6RDQ - chains U and X of the 31 polymer chains in the assembly; structure by electron microscopy, 4.00 A resolution.

# Chain U
Molecule: ATP synthase subunit alpha
From: Polytomella sp. Pringsheim 198.80
Reference sequence: A0ZW40 (A0ZW40_9CHLO); numbering as in UniProt (aligned over 1-562)
Chain sequence (562 residues; numbered 1 to 562; the number before each row is that of its first residue):
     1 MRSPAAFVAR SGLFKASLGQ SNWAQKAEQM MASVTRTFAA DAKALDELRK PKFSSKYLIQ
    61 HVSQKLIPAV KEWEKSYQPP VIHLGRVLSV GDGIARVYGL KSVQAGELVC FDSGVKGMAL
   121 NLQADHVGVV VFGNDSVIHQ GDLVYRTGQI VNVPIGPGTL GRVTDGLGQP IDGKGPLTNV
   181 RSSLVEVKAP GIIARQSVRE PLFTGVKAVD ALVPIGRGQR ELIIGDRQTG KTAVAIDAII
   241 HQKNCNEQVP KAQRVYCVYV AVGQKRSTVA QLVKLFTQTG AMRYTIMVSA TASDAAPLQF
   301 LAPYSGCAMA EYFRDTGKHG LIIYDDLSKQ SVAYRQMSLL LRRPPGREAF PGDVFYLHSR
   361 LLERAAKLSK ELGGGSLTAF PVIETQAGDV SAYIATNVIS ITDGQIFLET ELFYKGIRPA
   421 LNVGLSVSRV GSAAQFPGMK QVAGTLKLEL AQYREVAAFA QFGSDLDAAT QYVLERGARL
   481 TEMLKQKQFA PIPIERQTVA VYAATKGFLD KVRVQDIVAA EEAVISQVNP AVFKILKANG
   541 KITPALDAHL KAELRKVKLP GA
Disordered / not traced: 1-39
Differences from the reference sequence: conflict Arg266 (Lys in A0ZW40)
Metal / ion sites: Mg2+: Thr232 (together with ATP)
Residues lining bound ligands: ATP (adenosine-5'-triphosphate): Arg227, Gln228, Thr229, Gly230, Lys231, Thr232, Ala233, Glu384, Phe413, Arg418, Pro419, Gln486, Lys487, Gln488

# Chain X
Molecule: ATP synthase subunit beta
From: Polytomella sp. Pringsheim 198.80
Notes: EC 7.1.2.2
Reference sequence: A0ZW41 (A0ZW41_9CHLO); numbering as in UniProt (aligned over 1-574)
Chain sequence (574 residues; row label = number of the first residue in the row):
     1 MALRYAAGLA KNVVQRQGAS LNIARAFAAE PAPAIDAGYV SQVIGPVVDV RFDGELPSIL
    61 SSLEVEGHSV RLVLEVAQHM GDNTVRCIAM DSTDGLVRGQ KVVDTGSPIK VPVGRGTLGR
   121 IMNVIGEPVD EQGPIDAADI WSIHREAPEF TEQSTEQEIL VTGIKVVDLL APYQRGGKIG
   181 LFGGAGVGKT VLIMELINNV AKAHGGFSVF AGVGERTREG NDLYREMIES GVIKLGAERG
   241 NSKCTLVYGQ MNEPPGARAR VALTGLTVAE YFRDIEGQDV LLFVDNIFRF TQANSEVSAL
   301 LGRIPSAVGY QPTLATDLGG LQERITTTTK GSITSVQAVY VPADDLTDPA PATTFAHLDA
   361 TTVLSRSIAE LGIYPAVDPL DSTSRMLNPN VIGAEHYNVA RGVQKVLQDY KNLQDIIAIL
   421 GMDELSEEDK LTVARARKIQ RFLSQPFQVA EVFTGTPGKY VDLADTISGF QGVLTGKYDD
   481 LPEMAFYMVG DIKEVKEKAD KMAKDIASRK EADNKKVSEE LKDIPSLDKL VSEIKEVVIE
   541 EDDGLEEDFK AEALSSETVV LNEEGKSVPL PKKN
Disordered / not traced: 1-32
Differences from the reference sequence: conflict Ala350 (Gly in A0ZW41), Leu387 (Arg in A0ZW41)
Metal / ion sites: Mg2+: Thr190, Glu215, Glu219 (together with ADP)
Residues lining bound ligands:
  - ADP (adenosine-5'-diphosphate): Ala185, Gly186, Val187, Gly188, Lys189, Thr190, Val191, Glu215, Arg216, Glu219, Tyr374, Phe447, Ala450, Phe453
  - ATP (adenosine-5'-triphosphate): Ser384, Arg385, Leu387, Asn388, Tyr397, Arg401

# How chain U and chain X interact
Residue-residue contacts (146):
  Ile82(U) - Glu563(X)  hydrogen bond (backbone-side chain)
  His83(U) - Glu563(X)  salt bridge
  Leu84(U) - Leu561(X)
  Leu84(U) - Asn562(X)
  Leu84(U) - Glu563(X)  hydrogen bond (backbone-side chain)
  Gly99(U) - Arg98(X)  hydrogen bond (backbone-side chain)
  Leu100(U) - Arg98(X)  hydrogen bond (backbone-side chain)
  Val103(U) - Leu96(X)
  Val103(U) - Val97(X)
  Val103(U) - Arg98(X)
  Gln104(U) - Gly95(X)
  Gln104(U) - Leu96(X)
  Gln104(U) - Val97(X)
  Ala105(U) - Thr93(X)
  Ala105(U) - Asp94(X)
  Ala105(U) - Gly95(X)  hydrogen bond (backbone-backbone)
  Ala105(U) - Leu96(X)  hydrogen bond (backbone-backbone)
  Cys110(U) - Thr558(X)
  Cys110(U) - Val560(X)  hydrophobic
  Asp112(U) - Lys573(X)
  Asp112(U) - Asn574(X)
  Ser113(U) - Asn574(X)
  Lys116(U) - Thr558(X)
  Asn121(U) - Val43(X)
  Asn121(U) - Ile44(X)
  Leu122(U) - Gln42(X)
  Leu122(U) - Val43(X)  hydrogen bond (backbone-backbone)
  Leu122(U) - Leu96(X)
  Leu122(U) - Arg98(X)
  Gln123(U) - Gln42(X)
  Gln123(U) - Ile44(X)
  Gln123(U) - Arg98(X)  hydrogen bond (backbone-side chain)
  Ala124(U) - Gln42(X)  hydrogen bond (backbone-side chain)
  Ala124(U) - Arg98(X)
  Asp125(U) - Arg98(X)
  Asp142(U) - Asn574(X)
  Tyr145(U) - Val560(X)  hydrophobic
  Tyr145(U) - Leu561(X)
  Tyr145(U) - Leu570(X)  hydrophobic
  Tyr145(U) - Pro571(X)
  Arg146(U) - Val560(X)
  Arg146(U) - Leu561(X)  hydrogen bond (backbone-backbone)
  Thr147(U) - Val559(X)
  Gly148(U) - Leu561(X)
  Ile150(U) - Asp94(X)
  Pro154(U) - Leu554(X)  hydrophobic
  Ile155(U) - Phe549(X)
  Gly156(U) - Phe549(X)
  Pro157(U) - Leu545(X)
  Pro157(U) - Phe549(X)
  Asn179(U) - Phe549(X)
  Asn179(U) - Ala551(X)
  Val180(U) - Phe549(X)
  Val180(U) - Ala551(X)
  Val180(U) - Glu552(X)  hydrogen bond (backbone-backbone)
  Val180(U) - Leu554(X)  hydrophobic
  Arg181(U) - Phe549(X)
  Glu186(U) - Asp94(X)
  Lys188(U) - Glu253(X)  salt bridge
  Ala189(U) - Asn252(X)  hydrogen bond (backbone-side chain)
  Gly191(U) - Thr217(X)
  Ile192(U) - Thr217(X)
  Ile192(U) - Gly220(X)
  Ile192(U) - Asn221(X)
  Ile192(U) - Tyr248(X)  hydrophobic
  Ile193(U) - Val129(X)
  Ile193(U) - Asp130(X)
  Ile193(U) - Glu131(X)
  Ile193(U) - Tyr224(X)  hydrophobic
  Ile193(U) - Arg225(X)
  Arg195(U) - Thr217(X)
  Arg195(U) - Asn221(X)
  Gln196(U) - Asn221(X)
  Ser197(U) - Asn221(X)
  Ser197(U) - Asp222(X)
  Arg220(U) - Arg216(X)
  Pro250(U) - Val537(X)  hydrophobic
  Pro250(U) - Val538(X)
  Lys251(U) - Glu540(X)
  Lys251(U) - Gly544(X)
  Arg254(U) - Glu541(X)  salt bridge
  Arg254(U) - Asp543(X)  salt bridge
  Tyr256(U) - Asp543(X)  hydrogen bond (side chain-backbone)
  Tyr256(U) - Leu545(X)
  Tyr312(U) - Leu545(X)  hydrogen bond (side chain-backbone)
  Lys318(U) - Gly544(X)  hydrogen bond (side chain-backbone)
  Arg343(U) - Leu300(X)
  Pro344(U) - Ala299(X)
  Pro344(U) - Pro305(X)  hydrophobic
  Gly346(U) - Gly309(X)
  Arg347(U) - Ala343(X)
  Arg347(U) - Asp345(X)  salt bridge
  Arg347(U) - Asp348(X)  salt bridge
  Gly352(U) - Gln292(X)
  Gly352(U) - Glu296(X)
  Asp353(U) - Glu296(X)
  Phe355(U) - Met251(X)  hydrophobic
  Phe355(U) - Arg289(X)
  Phe355(U) - Gln292(X)
  Tyr356(U) - Asn252(X)
  Tyr356(U) - Glu253(X)
  Tyr356(U) - Pro254(X)
  Tyr356(U) - Pro255(X)
  Tyr356(U) - Arg258(X)
  Tyr356(U) - Glu296(X)
  Ser359(U) - Met251(X)  hydrogen bond (side chain-backbone)
  Ser359(U) - Asn252(X)
  Glu363(U) - Thr217(X)  hydrogen bond
  Glu363(U) - Met251(X)
  Val390(U) - Arg366(X)
  Ser391(U) - Ala343(X)  hydrogen bond (side chain-backbone)
  Ser391(U) - Asp344(X)  hydrogen bond
  Ala392(U) - Ala343(X)
  Tyr393(U) - Gln292(X)
  Thr396(U) - Ala185(X)
  Thr396(U) - Tyr340(X)  hydrogen bond
  Thr396(U) - Pro342(X)  hydrogen bond (side chain-backbone)
  Thr396(U) - Ala343(X)
  Ile399(U) - Ala185(X)
  Ile399(U) - Arg216(X)  hydrogen bond (backbone-side chain)
  Ser400(U) - Arg216(X)
  Ser400(U) - Met251(X)
  Ser400(U) - Arg289(X)  hydrogen bond
  Ile401(U) - Arg216(X)  hydrogen bond (backbone-side chain)
  Ile401(U) - Met251(X)  hydrophobic
  Thr402(U) - Arg216(X)  hydrogen bond (backbone-side chain)
  Asp403(U) - Arg216(X)
  Asp403(U) - Arg218(X)  salt bridge
  Arg429(U) - Phe453(X)
  Val430(U) - Arg218(X)
  Ser432(U) - Phe453(X)
  Ala433(U) - Val452(X)
  Asn529(U) - Leu527(X)
  Lys534(U) - Ile534(X)
  Ile535(U) - Leu530(X)
  Ile535(U) - Val531(X)
  Ile535(U) - Ile534(X)  hydrophobic
  Ala538(U) - Ile534(X)  hydrophobic
  Asn539(U) - Glu533(X)
  Ala545(U) - Ile524(X)
  Ala545(U) - Pro525(X)
  Ala548(U) - Ser518(X)
  Ala548(U) - Ile524(X)  hydrophobic
  His549(U) - Pro525(X)
  His549(U) - Leu527(X)
  Lys551(U) - Lys516(X)
Interface residues without a listed pair, chain U (95 interface residues in all): Val81, Lys101, Ser102, Phe111, Gly114, His126, Val127, Leu160, Pro190, Gln248, Tyr284, Thr316, Pro345, Asn397, Ala531, Pro544
Interface residues without a listed pair, chain X (87 interface residues in all): Ser41, Asp91, Gly184, Gly214, Glu215, Gln250, Val308, Glu520, Ser526, Ile539, Glu546, Asp548, Lys550

# Overview
The interface between chain U and chain X involves 95 residues on one side and 87 on the other, with 25
hydrogen bonds and 7 salt bridges. Polar contacts include His83(U)-Glu563(X), Lys188(U)-Glu253(X) and
Arg254(U)-Glu541(X). Bound to chain U: ATP. Chain X binds ATP and ADP.
Here chain U is ATP synthase subunit alpha and chain X is ATP synthase subunit beta, both from Polytomella sp.
Pringsheim 198.80. Entry 6RDQ (Cryo-EM structure of Polytomella F-ATP synthase, Rotary substate 1D, composite
map) was determined by electron microscopy, deposited together with 6RD4, 6RD5, 6RD6, 6RD7, 6RD8, 6RD9 and 46
further entries.
